Entry 6VYV (electron microscopy, 6.33 A resolution (low resolution: residue-level contacts below are approximate; hydrogen-bond / salt-bridge calls are withheld)); this record covers chains C and G of the 16 polymer chains in the assembly.

[Chain C]
Molecule: E1 glycoprotein
Organism: Ross river virus (strain T48)
Notes: EC 3.4.21.90
UniProt: P08491 (POLS_RRVT); residues 1-393 here correspond to UniProt positions 817-1209 (UniProt number = residue number + 816)
Sequence (393 residues; each row starts with the number of its first residue):
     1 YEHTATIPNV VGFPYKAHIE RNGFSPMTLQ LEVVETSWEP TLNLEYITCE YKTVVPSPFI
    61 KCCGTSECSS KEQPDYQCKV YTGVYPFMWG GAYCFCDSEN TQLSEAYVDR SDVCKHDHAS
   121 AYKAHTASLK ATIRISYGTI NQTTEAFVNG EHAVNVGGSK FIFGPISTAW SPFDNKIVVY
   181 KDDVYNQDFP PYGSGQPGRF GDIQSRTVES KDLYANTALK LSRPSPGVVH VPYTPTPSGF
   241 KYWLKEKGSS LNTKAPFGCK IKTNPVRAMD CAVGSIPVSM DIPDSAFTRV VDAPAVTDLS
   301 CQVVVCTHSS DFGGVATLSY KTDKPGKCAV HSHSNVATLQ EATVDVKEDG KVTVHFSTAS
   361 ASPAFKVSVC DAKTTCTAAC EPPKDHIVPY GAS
Swiss-Prot annotation at these positions:
  - region: Val84 to Thr101 (E1 fusion peptide loop)
  - glycosylation: Asn141 (N-linked (GlcNAc...) asparagine)

[Chain G]
Molecule: E2 glycoprotein
Organism: Ross river virus (strain T48)
Notes: EC 3.4.21.90
UniProt: P08491 (POLS_RRVT); residues 1-341 here correspond to UniProt positions 335-675 (UniProt number = residue number + 334)
Sequence (341 residues; row label = number of the first residue in the row):
     1 SVTEHFNVYK ATRPYLAYCA DCGDGYFCYS PVAIEKIRDE APDGMLKIQV SAQIGLDKAG
    61 THAHTKIRYM AGHDVQESKR DSLRVYTSAA CSIHGTMGHF IVAHCPPGDY LKVSFEDADS
   121 HVKACKVQYK HDPLPVGREK FVVRPHFGVE LPCTSYQLTT APTDEEIDMH TPPDIPDRTL
   181 LSQTAGNVKI TAGGRTIRYN CTCGRDNVGT TSTDKTINTC KIDQCHAAVT SHDKWQFTSP
   241 FVPRADQTAR RGKVHVPFPL TNVTCRVPLA RAPDVTYGKK EVTLRLHPDH PTLFSYRSLG
   301 AEPHPYEEWV DKFSERIIPV TEEGIEYQWG NNPPVRLWAQ L
Swiss-Prot annotation at these positions:
  - region (Interaction with host Mxra8 receptor): Tyr26 to Tyr29, His62 to His64, Thr184 to Asn187, Thr216 to Ile222
  - glycosylation (N-linked (GlcNAc...) asparagine): Asn200, Asn262

[Chain C / chain G interface]
Residue-residue contacts - 27 pairs, chain C then chain G:
  Ser57(C) - Val242(G)
  Ser57(C) - Arg244(G)
  Pro58(C) - Arg244(G)
  Pro58(C) - Ala245(G)
  Phe59(C) - Arg244(G)
  Gly90(C) - Pro176(G)
  Gly90(C) - Asp177(G)
  Val229(C) - Phe241(G)
  Val231(C) - Phe241(G)
  Pro256(C) - Ser298(G)
  Pro256(C) - Ala301(G)
  Pro256(C) - Pro303(G)
  Phe257(C) - Gly300(G)
  Phe257(C) - Ala301(G)
  Gly258(C) - Gly300(G)
  His308(C) - Leu341(G)
  Ser309(C) - Leu341(G)
  Pro383(C) - Leu341(G)
  Asp385(C) - Tyr277(G)
  Asp385(C) - Gln340(G)
  Asp385(C) - Leu341(G)
  His386(C) - Tyr277(G)
  His386(C) - Trp338(G)
  His386(C) - Ala339(G)
  His386(C) - Gln340(G)
  Val388(C) - Arg336(G)
  Val388(C) - Trp338(G)
Also at the interface, not in a pair above, chain C (24 interface residues in all): Pro56, Gly91, His230, Ala255, Ala272, Thr307, Ser310, Lys384, Ile387
Also at the interface, not in a pair above, chain G (21 interface residues in all): Arg178, Phe237, Ser239, Pro243, Leu299

[In short]
24 residues of chain C and 21 residues of chain G are in contact.
Here chain C is E1 glycoprotein and chain G is E2 glycoprotein, both from Ross river virus (strain T48). Entry
6VYV (Human mAbs broadly protect against infection of arthritiogenic alphaviruses by recognizing conserved
elements of the MXR8 ...) was determined by electron microscopy (same publication as 6W2U, 6W09 and 6W1C).
